5HZF - chain A; structure by X-ray diffraction, 1.55 A resolution.

[Chain A]
Molecule: Complement C1q subcomponent subunit A, Complement C1q subcomponent subunit C, Complement C1q subcomponent subunit B
Organism: Homo sapiens
UniProt: chimeric construct of P02745, P02747, P02746: residues 1-136 from P02745 (C1QA_HUMAN) positions 110-245 (UniProt number = residue number + 109); residues 140-270 from P02747 positions 115-245 (UniProt number = residue number - 25); residues 274-410 from P02746 positions 117-253 (UniProt number = residue number - 157)
Amino-acid sequence (410 residues; numbered 1 to 410; the number before each row is that of its first residue):
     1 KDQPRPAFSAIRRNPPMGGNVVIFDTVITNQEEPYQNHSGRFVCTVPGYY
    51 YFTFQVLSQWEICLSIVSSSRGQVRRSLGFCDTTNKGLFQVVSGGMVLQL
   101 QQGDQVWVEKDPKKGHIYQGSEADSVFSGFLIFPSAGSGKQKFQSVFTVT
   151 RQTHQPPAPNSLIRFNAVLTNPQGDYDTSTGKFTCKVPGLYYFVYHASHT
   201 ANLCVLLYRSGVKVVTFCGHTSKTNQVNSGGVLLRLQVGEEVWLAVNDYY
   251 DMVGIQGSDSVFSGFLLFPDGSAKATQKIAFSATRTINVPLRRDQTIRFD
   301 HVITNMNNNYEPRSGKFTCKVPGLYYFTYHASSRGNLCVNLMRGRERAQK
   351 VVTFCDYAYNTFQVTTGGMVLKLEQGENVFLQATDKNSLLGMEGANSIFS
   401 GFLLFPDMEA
Not modelled in the structure: 1-2, 137-139, 408-410
Sequence notes: linker (137-139, 271-273)
Disulfides: C63-C81, C204-C218, C338-C355
Metal / ion sites: Mg2+: Q90, D356, Y357, Q363
Curated features (UniProtKB/Swiss-Prot):
  - binding site (Ca(2+)): Q90, D356, Y357, Q363
  - glycosylation: N37 (N-linked (GlcNAc...) asparagine)

[Summary]
Q90, D356, Y357 and Q363 form the Mg2+ site. UniProt lists 4 Ca2+-binding residues.
Chain A is Complement C1q subcomponent subunit A, Complement C1q subcomponent subunit C, Complement C1q
subcomponent subunit B (Homo sapiens); the structure, Single Chain Recombinant Globular Head of the Complement
System Protein C1q in complex with magnesium, was determined by X-ray diffraction together with 5HKJ from the
same study.
